Entry 4LFC (X-ray diffraction, 3.60 A resolution); this record covers chains A and D of the 21 polymer chains in the assembly.

[Chain A]
Molecule: 16S rRNA
From: Thermus thermophilus
Sequence (1522 nucleotides; row label = number of the first residue in the row; note: 42 numbers in that range are skipped by the numbering (no residue carries them; nothing is unmodelled there); a row labelled like 190A-190L holds insertion residues (190A, then the next letters in order); numbering starts at 0):
     0 UUUGUUGGAGAGUUUGAUCCUGGCUCAGGGUGAACGCUGGCGGCGUGCCU
    50 AAGACAUGCAAGUCGUGCGGG
    73 CCGCGGGGUUUU
    88 ACUCCG
    95 UGGUC
   101 AGCGGCGGACGGGUGAGUAACGCGUGGGU
  129A G
   130 ACCUACCCGGAAGAGGGGGACAACCCGGGGAAACUCGGGCUAAUCCCCCA
   180 UGUGGACCCGC
190A-190L CCCUUGGGGUGU
   191 GUCCAAAGGGCUUU
   216 GCCCGCUUCCGGAUGGGCCCGCGUCCCAUCAGCUAGUUGGUGGGGUAAUG
   266 GCCCACCAAGGCGACGACGGGUAGCCGGUCUGAGAGGAUGGCCGGCCACA
   316 GGGGCACUGAGACACGGGCCCCACUCCUACGGGAGGCAGCAGUUAGGAAU
   366 CUUCCGCAAUGGGCGCAAGCCUGACGGAGCGACGCCGCUUGGAGGAAGAA
   416 GCCCUUCGGGGUGUAAACUCCUGAA
   442 CCCGGGACGAAACCCCCGACGA
   474 GGGGACUGACGGUACCGGG
   494 GUAAUAGCGCCGGCCAACUCCGUGCCAGCAGCCGCGGUAAUACGGAGGGC
   544 GCGAGCGUUACCCGGAUUCACUGGGCGUAAAGGGCGUGUAGGCGGCCUGG
   594 GGCGUCCCAUGUGAAAGACCACGGCUCAACCGUGGGGGAGCGUGGGAUAC
   644 GCUCAGGCUAGACGGUGGGAGAGGGUGGUGGAAUUCCCGGAGUAGCGGUG
   694 AAAUGCGCAGAUACCGGGAGGAACGCCGAUGGCGAAGGCAGCCACCUGGU
   744 CCACCCGUGACGCUGAGGCGCGAAAGCGUGGGGAGCAAACCGGAUUAGAU
   794 ACCCGGGUAGUCCACGCCCUAAACGAUGCGCGCUAGGUCUCUGGGUCU
   848 CCUGGGGGCCGAAGCUAACGCGUUAAGCGCGCCGCCUGGGGAGUACGGCC
   898 GCAAGGCUGAAACUCAAAGGAAUUGACGGGGGCCCGCACAAGCGGUGGAG
   948 CAUGUGGUUUAAUUCGAAGXAACGCGAAGAACCUUACCAGGCCUUGACAU
   998 GCUAGG
 1003A G
  1004 AACCCGGGUGAAAGCCUGGGGUGCCCC
1030A-1030D GCGA
  1031 GGGGAGCCCUAGCACAGGUGCUGCAUGGCCGUCGUCAGCUCGUGCCGUGA
  1081 GGUGUUGGGUUAAGUCCCGCAACGAGCGCAACCCCCGCCGUUAGUUGCCA
  1131 GCGGUUCGGCCGGGCACUCUAACGGGACUGCCCGCGAAA
  1171 GCGGGAGGAAGGAGGGGACGACGUCUGGUCAGCAUGGCCCUUACGGCCUG
  1221 GGCGACACACGUGCUACAAUGCCCACUACAAAGCGAUGCCACCCGGCAAC
  1271 GGGGAGCUAAUCGCAAAAAGGUGGGCCCAGUUCGGAUUGGGGUCUGCAAC
  1321 CCGACCCCAUGAAGCCGGAAUCGCUAGUAAUCGCGGAUCAG
 1361A C
  1362 CAUGCCGCGGUGAAUACGUUCCCGGGCCUUGUACACACXGCCXGUXACGC
  1412 CAUGGGAGCGGGCUCUACCCGAAGUCGCCGGG
  1446 AGCCUACGGG
  1459 CAGGCGCCGAGGGUAGGGCCCGUGACUGGGGCGAAGUCGUAACAAGGUAG
  1509 CUGUACCGGAAGGUGCGGCUGGAUCCACUCCUUUCU
Not modelled in the structure: 0-4, 1534-1538
Sequence notes: conflict C1534 (A2157 in M26923.1), A1535 (C2158 in M26923.1)
Modified positions: PSU (pseudouridine-5'-monophosphate) at position 516, 7MG (7N-methyl-8-hydroguanosine-5'-monophosphate) at position 527, M2G (N2-dimethylguanosine-5'-monophosphate) at position 966, 5MC (5-methylcytidine-5'-monophosphate) at position 967, 2MG (2N-methylguanosine-5'-monophosphate) at position 1207, 5MC (5-methylcytidine-5'-monophosphate) at position 1400, 4OC (4n,o2'-methylcytidine-5'-monophosphate) at position 1402, 5MC (5-methylcytidine-5'-monophosphate) at position 1404, 5MC (5-methylcytidine-5'-monophosphate) at position 1407, UR3 (3-methyluridine-5'-monophoshate) at position 1498, MA6 (6N-dimethyladenosine-5'-monophoshate) at position 1518, MA6 (6N-dimethyladenosine-5'-monophoshate) at position 1519, PSU (pseudouridine-5'-monophosphate) at position 1540, PSU (pseudouridine-5'-monophosphate) at position 1541

[Chain D]
Protein: ribosomal protein S4
From: Thermus thermophilus
UniProt: P80373 (RS4_THET8); numbering as in UniProt (aligned over 1-209)
Amino-acid sequence (209 residues; each row starts with the number of its first residue):
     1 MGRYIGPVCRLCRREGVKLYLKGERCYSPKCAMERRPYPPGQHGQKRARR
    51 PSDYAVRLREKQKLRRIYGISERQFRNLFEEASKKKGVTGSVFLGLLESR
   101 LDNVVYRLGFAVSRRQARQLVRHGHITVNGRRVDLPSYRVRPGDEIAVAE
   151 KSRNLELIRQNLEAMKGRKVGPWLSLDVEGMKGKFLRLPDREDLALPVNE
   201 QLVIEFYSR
Not modelled in the structure: 1
UniProt features mapped onto this chain:
  - binding site (Zn(2+)): Cys-9, Cys-12, Cys-26, Cys-31

[How chain A and chain D interact]
Pairs across the interface (121; chain A residue first):
  A8(A) / Glu-205(D)  hydrogen bond to the base
  A8(A) / Ser-208(D)  base contact
  A8(A) / Arg-209(D)  base contact
  A26(A) / Arg-209(D)  sugar contact
  G28(A) / Arg-76(D)  salt bridge to the phosphate
  C400(A) / Arg-73(D)  salt bridge to the phosphate
  C401(A) / Arg-73(D)  salt bridge to the phosphate
  C401(A) / Asn-77(D)  hydrogen bond to the phosphate
  G402(A) / Gln-74(D)  phosphate contact
  G402(A) / Leu-135(D)  sugar contact
  G402(A) / Ser-137(D)  hydrogen bond to the phosphate
  C403(A) / Gln-74(D)  hydrogen bond to the phosphate
  C403(A) / Arg-122(D)  hydrogen bond to the sugar
  C403(A) / Pro-136(D)  phosphate contact
  C403(A) / Ser-137(D)  hydrogen bond to the phosphate
  U404(A) / Gly-2(D)  hydrogen bond to the base
  U404(A) / Arg-118(D)  salt bridge to the phosphate
  U404(A) / Arg-122(D)  phosphate contact
  U405(A) / Gly-2(D)  hydrogen bond to the base
  U405(A) / Arg-3(D)  salt bridge to the phosphate
  U405(A) / Ile-5(D)  phosphate contact
  G406(A) / Arg-3(D)  phosphate contact
  G406(A) / Ile-5(D)  sugar contact
  G406(A) / Gln-119(D)  hydrogen bond to the sugar
  G407(A) / Arg-3(D)  salt bridge to the phosphate
  G407(A) / Ser-113(D)  phosphate contact
  G407(A) / Arg-115(D)  salt bridge to the phosphate
  G407(A) / Gln-116(D)  hydrogen bond to the sugar
  G407(A) / Gln-119(D)  sugar contact
  A408(A) / Leu-21(D)  phosphate contact
  A408(A) / Lys-22(D)  phosphate contact
  A408(A) / Val-112(D)  sugar contact
  A408(A) / Ser-113(D)  hydrogen bond to the phosphate
  A408(A) / Gln-116(D)  hydrogen bond to the sugar
  G409(A) / Lys-22(D)  salt bridge to the phosphate
  G409(A) / Glu-24(D)  phosphate contact
  G409(A) / Arg-25(D)  phosphate contact
  G410(A) / Arg-25(D)  salt bridge to the phosphate
  G410(A) / Lys-30(D)  salt bridge to the phosphate
  A411(A) / Arg-25(D)  salt bridge to the phosphate
  A411(A) / Lys-30(D)  phosphate contact
  A412(A) / Lys-30(D)  phosphate contact
  A412(A) / Arg-35(D)  salt bridge to the phosphate
  G413(A) / Arg-35(D)  hydrogen bond to the base
  G413(A) / Arg-36(D)  base contact
  C418(A) / Gln-42(D)  hydrogen bond to the sugar
  G425(A) / Gln-45(D)  hydrogen bond to the sugar
  G426(A) / Arg-36(D)  salt bridge to the phosphate
  G426(A) / Tyr-38(D)  hydrogen bond to the phosphate
  G426(A) / Gly-41(D)  sugar contact
  G426(A) / Gln-42(D)  sugar contact
  U427(A) / Arg-10(D)  phosphate contact
  U427(A) / Arg-13(D)  salt bridge to the phosphate
  U427(A) / Arg-36(D)  salt bridge to the phosphate
  U427(A) / Pro-40(D)  phosphate contact
  U427(A) / Gly-41(D)  phosphate contact
  G428(A) / Pro-7(D)  phosphate contact
  G428(A) / Arg-10(D)  salt bridge to the phosphate
  G428(A) / Arg-36(D)  hydrogen bond to the sugar
  U429(A) / Arg-10(D)  phosphate contact
  U429(A) / Arg-13(D)  salt bridge to the phosphate
  U429(A) / Arg-25(D)  hydrogen bond to the sugar
  U429(A) / Ala-32(D)  phosphate contact
  U429(A) / Arg-36(D)  salt bridge to the phosphate
  A430(A) / Pro-7(D)  phosphate contact
  A430(A) / Val-8(D)  hydrogen bond to the phosphate
  A430(A) / Cys-9(D)  hydrogen bond to the phosphate
  A430(A) / Arg-10(D)  phosphate contact
  A430(A) / Lys-22(D)  salt bridge to the phosphate
  U437(A) / Gln-119(D)  base contact
  U437(A) / His-123(D)  hydrogen bond to the sugar
  U437(A) / His-125(D)  hydrogen bond to the sugar
  U437(A) / Leu-155(D)  phosphate contact
  G438(A) / His-123(D)  sugar contact
  G438(A) / His-125(D)  phosphate contact
  A439(A) / His-123(D)  phosphate contact
  C489(A) / Arg-132(D)  salt bridge to the phosphate
  G490(A) / Arg-132(D)  salt bridge to the phosphate
  C508(A) / Tyr-54(D)  sugar contact
  C508(A) / Arg-209(D)  salt bridge to the phosphate
  A509(A) / Ser-52(D)  hydrogen bond to the phosphate
  A509(A) / Tyr-54(D)  sugar contact
  A509(A) / Ala-55(D)  sugar contact
  A509(A) / Arg-59(D)  sugar contact
  C511(A) / His-43(D)  hydrogen bond to the sugar
  C511(A) / Arg-49(D)  salt bridge to the phosphate
  U512(A) / Gln-42(D)  sugar contact
  U512(A) / His-43(D)  sugar contact
  U512(A) / Lys-46(D)  salt bridge to the phosphate
  G540(A) / Gln-42(D)  base contact
  G541(A) / Gly-41(D)  sugar contact
  G541(A) / Gln-42(D)  hydrogen bond to the sugar
  G542(A) / Arg-10(D)  salt bridge to the phosphate
  G542(A) / Arg-14(D)  hydrogen bond to the phosphate
  G542(A) / Pro-40(D)  phosphate contact
  G542(A) / Gly-41(D)  sugar contact
  C543(A) / Arg-10(D)  salt bridge to the phosphate
  C543(A) / Arg-14(D)  salt bridge to the phosphate
  C543(A) / Arg-59(D)  phosphate contact
  G544(A) / Leu-58(D)  phosphate contact
  G544(A) / Arg-59(D)  salt bridge to the phosphate
  G544(A) / Gln-62(D)  hydrogen bond to the phosphate
  G544(A) / Arg-66(D)  salt bridge to the phosphate
  C545(A) / Lys-61(D)  salt bridge to the phosphate
  C545(A) / Gln-62(D)  hydrogen bond to the phosphate
  C545(A) / Arg-65(D)  salt bridge to the phosphate
  C545(A) / Glu-72(D)  phosphate contact
  G546(A) / Tyr-4(D)  base contact
  G546(A) / Ser-71(D)  phosphate contact
  G546(A) / Glu-72(D)  hydrogen bond to the phosphate
  G546(A) / Arg-73(D)  hydrogen bond to the phosphate
  A547(A) / Gly-2(D)  hydrogen bond to the phosphate
  C613(A) / Lys-84(D)  phosphate contact
  G616(A) / Arg-141(D)  salt bridge to the phosphate
  U619(A) / Arg-132(D)  base contact
  U619(A) / Val-133(D)  base contact
  U619(A) / Asp-134(D)  hydrogen bond to the base
  U619(A) / Leu-135(D)  base contact
  C620(A) / Leu-135(D)  sugar contact
  C620(A) / Ser-137(D)  base contact
  C620(A) / Tyr-138(D)  sugar contact
Other interface residues (no listed pair), chain A (51 interface residues in all): C419, C435, C436, A496, A499, C612
Other interface residues (no listed pair), chain D (68 interface residues in all): Gly-23, Glu-34, Glu-156, Leu-157, Phe-206

[Overview]
Chain A and chain D form an interface of 51 and 68 residues respectively, with 32 hydrogen bonds and 32 salt
bridges. Polar contacts include A8(A)/Glu-205(D), U404(A)/Gly-2(D) and U405(A)/Gly-2(D). Curated annotation
(UniProt) lists 4 Zn2+-binding residues on chain D.
Here chain A is 16S rRNA and chain D is ribosomal protein S4, both from Thermus thermophilus. Entry 4LFC
(Crystal Structure of 30S ribosomal subunit from Thermus thermophilus) was determined by X-ray diffraction.
